5A8L - chains Q and R of the 9 polymer chains in the assembly; structure by electron microscopy, 3.80 A resolution.

[Chain Q]
Molecule: Eukaryotic release factor ERF1
Source organism: Homo sapiens
UniProt: P62495 (ERF1_HUMAN); residue numbers follow UniProt; this construct covers 7-437
Sequence (431 residues; numbered 7 to 437; the number before each row is that of its first residue):
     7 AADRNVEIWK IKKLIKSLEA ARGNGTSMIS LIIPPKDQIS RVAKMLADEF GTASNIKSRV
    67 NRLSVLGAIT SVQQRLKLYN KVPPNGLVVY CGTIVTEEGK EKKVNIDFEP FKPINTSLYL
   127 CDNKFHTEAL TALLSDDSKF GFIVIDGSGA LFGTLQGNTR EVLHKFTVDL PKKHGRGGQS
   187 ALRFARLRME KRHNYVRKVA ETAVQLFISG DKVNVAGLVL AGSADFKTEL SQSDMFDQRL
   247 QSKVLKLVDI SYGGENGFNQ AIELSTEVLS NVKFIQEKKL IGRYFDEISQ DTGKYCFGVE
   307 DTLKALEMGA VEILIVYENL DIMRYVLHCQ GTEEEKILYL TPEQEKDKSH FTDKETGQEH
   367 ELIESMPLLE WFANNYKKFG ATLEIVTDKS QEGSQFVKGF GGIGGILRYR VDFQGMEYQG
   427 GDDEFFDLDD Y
UniProt features mapped onto this chain:
  - motif: Asn61 to Ser64 (NIKS motif)
  - modified residue: Lys63 (4-hydroxylysine), Gln185 (N5-methylglutamine), Thr347 (Phosphothreonine)
  - cross-link (Glycyl lysine isopeptide (Lys-Gly)): Lys87 (interchain with G-Cter in SUMO2), Lys279 (interchain with G-Cter in ubiquitin), Lys404 (interchain with G-Cter in SUMO2)
  - mutagenesis: Lys63 (K63A/R: Loss of hydroxylation), Gly183 to Gly184 (In AAQ mutant; abolished ability to mediate translation termination. Can recognize stop codons in ribosomal A-site, but is unable to catalyze peptidyl-tRNA hydrolysis, promoting ribosome collisions), Gln185 (Q185R/I/N: Abolishes methylation by N6AMT1)
What the authors report for this chain:
  - binding site for MRNA (chain R): Thr32, Thr58 to Ser64, Cys127
  - post-translational modification sites: Lys63 (citing earlier work)
  - specificity-determining residues: Glu55, Cys127 (proposed by the authors, not directly observed)

[Chain R]
Molecule: MRNA
Source organism: Homo sapiens
Sequence (9 nucleotides; each row starts with the number of its first residue):
     1 CCUUAAAAA

[How chain Q and chain R interact]
Contacting residue pairs (15; chain Q residue first):
  Thr32(Q) with A6(R), hydrogen bond to the base
  Glu55(Q) with A5(R), hydrogen bond to the base; A6(R), base contact
  Thr58(Q) with U4(R), sugar contact; A5(R), base contact; A6(R), base contact
  Ala59(Q) with A6(R), base contact
  Asn61(Q) with U4(R), base contact
  Ile62(Q) with A7(R), phosphate contact
  Lys63(Q) with U4(R), hydrogen bond to the base; A7(R), hydrogen bond to the phosphate
  Asn67(Q) with A6(R), sugar contact
  Val71(Q) with A6(R), base contact
  Cys127(Q) with A5(R), hydrogen bond to the base; A6(R), base contact
Also at the interface, not in a pair above, chain Q (12 interface residues in all): Ser64, Asp128
Also at the interface, not in a pair above, chain R (5 interface residues in all): A8

[Overview]
Chain Q and chain R form an interface of 12 and 5 residues respectively; the contacts include 5 hydrogen
bonds. Among the polar pairs are Thr32(Q)-A6(R), Glu55(Q)-A5(R) and Lys63(Q)-U4(R). UniProt lists 4
mutagenesis sites on chain Q. From the paper: a binding site for MRNA (chain R) at Thr32(Q), Thr58(Q) and
Cys127(Q); specificity determinants Glu55(Q) and Cys127(Q).
Here chain Q is Eukaryotic release factor ERF1 and chain R is MRNA, both from Homo sapiens. Entry 5A8L (Human
eRF1 and the hCMV nascent peptide in the translation termination complex) was determined by electron
microscopy.
